Entry 4NO9 (X-ray diffraction, 2.90 A resolution); this record covers chains E and F of the 28 polymer chains in the assembly.

Chain E:
Name: Proteasome subunit alpha type-6
Organism: Saccharomyces cerevisiae
Notes: EC 3.4.25.1
UniProtKB: P40302 (PSA6_YEAST); residues 0-233 here correspond to UniProt positions 1-234 (UniProt number = residue number + 1)
Sequence (234 residues; numbered 0 to 233; the number before each row is that of its first residue; numbering starts at 0):
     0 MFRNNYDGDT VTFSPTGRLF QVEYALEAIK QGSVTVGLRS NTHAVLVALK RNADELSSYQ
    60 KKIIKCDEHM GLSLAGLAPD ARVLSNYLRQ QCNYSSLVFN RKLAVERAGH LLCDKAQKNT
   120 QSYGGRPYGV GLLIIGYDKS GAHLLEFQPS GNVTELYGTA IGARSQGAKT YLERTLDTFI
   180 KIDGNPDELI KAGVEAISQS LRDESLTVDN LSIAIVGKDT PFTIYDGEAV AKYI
Disordered / not traced: 0-2
Curated features (UniProtKB/Swiss-Prot):
  - modified residue: Ser13 (Phosphoserine)
  - cross-link: Lys190 (Glycyl lysine isopeptide (Lys-Gly) (interchain with G-Cter in ubiquitin))

Chain F:
Name: Probable proteasome subunit alpha type-7
Organism: Saccharomyces cerevisiae
Notes: EC 3.4.25.1
UniProtKB: P21242 (PSA7_YEAST); residues -3 to 284 here correspond to UniProt positions 1-288 (UniProt number = residue number + 4)
Sequence (288 residues; numbered -3 to 284; the number before each row is that of its first residue; numbers below 1 keep their minus sign (Met-3 is residue -3)):
    -3 MTSIGTGYDL SNSVFSPDGR NFQVEYAVKA VENGTTSIGI KCNDGVVFAV EKLITSKLLV
    57 PQKNVKIQVV DRHIGCVYSG LIPDGRHLVN RGREEAASFK KLYKTPIPIP AFADRLGQYV
   117 QAHTLYNSVR PFGVSTIFGG VDKNGAHLYM LEPSGSYWGY KGAATGKGRQ SAKAELEKLV
   177 DHHPEGLSAR EAVKQAAKII YLAHEDNKEK DFELEISWCS LSETNGLHKF VKGDLLQEAI
   237 DFAQKEINGD DDEDEDDSDN VMSSDDENAP VATNANATTD QEGDIHLE
Disordered / not traced: -3 to 1, 245-284
Curated features (UniProtKB/Swiss-Prot):
  - modified residue: Thr-2 (N-acetylthreonine)

How chain E and chain F interact:
Contacting residue pairs (63):
  Asn4(E) - Leu6(F)
  Tyr5(E) - Asp5(F)  hydrogen bond
  Tyr5(E) - Leu6(F)  hydrophobic
  Thr9(E) - Arg126(F)
  Val10(E) - Gln19(F)
  Val10(E) - Asn123(F)
  Val10(E) - Ser124(F)
  Val10(E) - Val125(F)
  Val10(E) - Arg126(F)
  Thr11(E) - Leu6(F)
  Thr11(E) - Gln19(F)
  Phe12(E) - Gln19(F)  hydrogen bond (backbone-side chain)
  Phe12(E) - Tyr22(F)
  Phe12(E) - Ala23(F)  hydrophobic
  Phe12(E) - Arg126(F)
  Phe12(E) - Pro127(F)
  Ser13(E) - Tyr22(F)
  Pro14(E) - Tyr22(F)  hydrophobic
  Pro14(E) - Lys25(F)
  Thr15(E) - Lys25(F)
  Gly16(E) - Tyr22(F)
  Gly16(E) - Ala26(F)
  Leu18(E) - Leu77(F)  hydrophobic
  Leu18(E) - Arg126(F)
  Glu105(E) - Lys59(F)  salt bridge
  His109(E) - Arg82(F)
  Cys112(E) - Pro79(F)  hydrophobic
  Cys112(E) - Arg82(F)
  Asp113(E) - Arg82(F)  salt bridge
  Asp113(E) - Asn86(F)
  Gln116(E) - Pro79(F)
  Gln116(E) - Asp80(F)
  Gln116(E) - His83(F)  hydrogen bond
  Thr119(E) - Arg126(F)  hydrogen bond (backbone-side chain)
  Gln120(E) - His119(F)
  Gln120(E) - Val125(F)
  Gln120(E) - Arg126(F)  hydrogen bond (backbone-backbone)
  Gln120(E) - Phe128(F)
  Ser121(E) - Ser124(F)
  Tyr122(E) - Ser124(F)  hydrogen bond (backbone-backbone)
  Ser149(E) - Pro79(F)
  Gly150(E) - Pro79(F)
  Asn151(E) - Ile78(F)
  Asn151(E) - Pro79(F)
  Thr153(E) - Leu55(F)
  Thr153(E) - Asn60(F)
  Glu154(E) - Leu55(F)
  Glu154(E) - Val56(F)  hydrogen bond (backbone-backbone)
  Glu154(E) - Lys59(F)
  Glu154(E) - Asn60(F)  hydrogen bond (backbone-side chain)
  Leu155(E) - Leu54(F)
  Leu155(E) - Leu55(F)  hydrophobic
  Leu155(E) - Val56(F)
  Tyr156(E) - Leu54(F)  hydrogen bond (backbone-backbone)
  Tyr156(E) - Leu55(F)
  Tyr156(E) - Val56(F)  hydrophobic
  Tyr156(E) - Pro57(F)
  Gly157(E) - Leu54(F)
  Lys168(E) - Leu54(F)
  Leu171(E) - Leu54(F)
  Glu172(E) - Ser52(F)  hydrogen bond
  Glu172(E) - Lys53(F)
  Leu175(E) - Lys53(F)
Other interface residues (no listed pair), chain E (35 interface residues in all): Arg38, Val152, Phe178
Other interface residues (no listed pair), chain F (30 interface residues in all): Gly129

In short:
35 residues of chain E and 30 residues of chain F are in contact, with 10 hydrogen bonds and 2 salt bridges.
Polar contacts include Glu105(E)-Lys59(F), Asp113(E)-Arg82(F) and Tyr5(E)-Asp5(F).
Chain E is Proteasome subunit alpha type-6 and chain F is Probable proteasome subunit alpha type-7, both from
Saccharomyces cerevisiae; the structure, yCP in complex with Z-Leu-Leu-Leu-epoxyketone, was determined by
X-ray diffraction, deposited together with 4NNN, 4NNW, 4NO1, 4NO6 and 4NO8.
